4GC7 - chains A and D of the 3 polymer chains in the assembly; structure by X-ray diffraction, 2.89 A resolution.

Chain A:
Molecule: DNA polymerase IV
From: Sulfolobus solfataricus P2
Notes: EC 2.7.7.7
Reference sequence: Q97W02 (DPO4_SULSO); residues 1-352 here = UniProt positions 1-352
Sequence (359 residues; numbered -6 to 352; the number before each row is that of its first residue; numbers below 1 keep their minus sign (His-6 is residue -6)):
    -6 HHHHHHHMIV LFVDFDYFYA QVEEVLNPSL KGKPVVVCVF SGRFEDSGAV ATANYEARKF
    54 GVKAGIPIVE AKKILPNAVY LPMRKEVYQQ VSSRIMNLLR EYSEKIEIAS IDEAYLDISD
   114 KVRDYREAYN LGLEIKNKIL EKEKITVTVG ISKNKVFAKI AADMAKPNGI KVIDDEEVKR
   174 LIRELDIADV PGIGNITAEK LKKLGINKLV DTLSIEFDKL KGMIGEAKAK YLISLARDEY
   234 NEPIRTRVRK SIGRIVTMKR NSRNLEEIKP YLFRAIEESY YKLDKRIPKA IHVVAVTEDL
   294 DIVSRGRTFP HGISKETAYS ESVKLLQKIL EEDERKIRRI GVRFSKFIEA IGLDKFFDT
Disordered / not traced: -6 to 0, 342-352
Differences from the reference sequence: expression tag (-6 to 0)
Metal / ion sites: Ca2+ site 1: Asp7, Glu106 (together with 0OJ); Ca2+ site 2: Asp7, Phe8, Asp105 (together with 0OJ); Ca2+ site 3: Ala181, Ile186; Ca2+ site 4: Asp294 (shared with 1 residue of chain C); Ca2+ site 5: Glu324 (shared with 1 residue of chain B)
Residues lining bound ligands: 0OJ (South-methanocarba-2'-deoxyadenosine triphosphate): Asp7, Tyr10, Phe11, Tyr12, Ala44, Thr45, Arg51, Ala57, Gly58, Ile104, Asp105, Lys159
UniProt features mapped onto this chain:
  - active site: Glu106
  - binding site (Mg(2+)): Asp7, Asp105
  - site: Tyr12 (Substrate discrimination)
What the authors report for this chain:
  - binding site for 0OJ: Tyr12, Arg51
  - Ca2+ coordination: Asp294
  - conformationally variable residues (side-chain flip): Tyr10, Tyr48, Arg51
  - mutagenesis - Y12A (2,000-fold): increased catalytic activity (citing earlier work)

Chain D:
Molecule: 18-nt DNA strand
Sequence (18 nucleotides; each row starts with the number of its first residue):
     1 TCATGGAATC CTTCCCCC
Disordered / not traced: 1-2, 18

Interface between chain A and chain D:
Contacting residue pairs (37; chain A residue first):
  Val32(A) - DT4(D)  phosphate contact
  Ser34(A) - DT4(D)  sugar contact
  Phe37(A) - DA3(D)  phosphate contact
  Ser40(A) - DA3(D)  phosphate contact
  Gly41(A) - DA3(D)  hydrogen bond to the phosphate
  Gly41(A) - DT4(D)  sugar contact
  Ala42(A) - DT4(D)  sugar contact
  Gly58(A) - DT4(D)  base contact
  Pro60(A) - DA3(D)  sugar contact
  Gly218(A) - DC11(D)  phosphate contact
  Glu219(A) - DC11(D)  hydrogen bond to the phosphate
  Ala220(A) - DC10(D)  phosphate contact
  Ala220(A) - DC11(D)  hydrogen bond to the phosphate
  Lys221(A) - DC11(D)  phosphate contact
  Val241(A) - DA8(D)  phosphate contact
  Arg242(A) - DA8(D)  salt bridge to the phosphate
  Lys243(A) - DA8(D)  hydrogen bond to the phosphate
  Lys243(A) - DT9(D)  salt bridge to the phosphate
  Ser244(A) - DA7(D)  sugar contact
  Ser244(A) - DA8(D)  hydrogen bond to the phosphate
  Ile245(A) - DA7(D)  phosphate contact
  Gly246(A) - DA7(D)  hydrogen bond to the phosphate
  Arg247(A) - DG5(D)  sugar contact
  Arg247(A) - DG6(D)  salt bridge to the phosphate
  Ile248(A) - DG5(D)  phosphate contact
  Ile248(A) - DG6(D)  hydrogen bond to the phosphate
  Val249(A) - DG5(D)  phosphate contact
  Thr250(A) - DT4(D)  sugar contact
  Thr250(A) - DG5(D)  hydrogen bond to the phosphate
  Lys275(A) - DG6(D)  phosphate contact
  Lys275(A) - DA7(D)  salt bridge to the phosphate
  Arg331(A) - DA3(D)  sugar contact
  Arg331(A) - DT4(D)  salt bridge to the phosphate
  Arg332(A) - DT4(D)  phosphate contact
  Arg332(A) - DG5(D)  salt bridge to the phosphate
  Arg336(A) - DG6(D)  sugar contact
  Arg336(A) - DA7(D)  salt bridge to the phosphate
Also at the interface, not in a pair above, chain A (29 interface residues in all): Ile217, Arg240, Leu293

Summary:
29 residues of chain A face 9 of chain D across their interface, with 8 hydrogen bonds and 7 salt bridges.
Polar pairs include Gly41(A)-DA3(D), Glu219(A)-DC11(D) and Ala220(A)-DC11(D). Bound to chain A: compound 0OJ.
The paper reports a binding site for 0OJ at Tyr12(A) and Arg51(A); Y12A of chain A increases catalytic
activity.
Chain A is DNA polymerase IV (Sulfolobus solfataricus P2) and chain D is an 18-nt DNA strand; the structure,
Crystal structure of Dpo4 in complex with S-MC-dADP opposite dT, was determined by X-ray diffraction together
with 4GC6 from the same study.
